Entry 9BTZ (X-ray diffraction, 3.00 A resolution); this record covers chains A and B of the 4 polymer chains in the assembly.

== Chain A ==
Protein: Major histocompatibility complex class I-related gene protein
From: Homo sapiens
UniProt: Q95460 (HMR1_HUMAN); residues 1-270 here correspond to UniProt positions 23-292 (UniProt number = residue number + 22)
Chain sequence (271 residues; each row starts with the number of its first residue; numbering starts at 0):
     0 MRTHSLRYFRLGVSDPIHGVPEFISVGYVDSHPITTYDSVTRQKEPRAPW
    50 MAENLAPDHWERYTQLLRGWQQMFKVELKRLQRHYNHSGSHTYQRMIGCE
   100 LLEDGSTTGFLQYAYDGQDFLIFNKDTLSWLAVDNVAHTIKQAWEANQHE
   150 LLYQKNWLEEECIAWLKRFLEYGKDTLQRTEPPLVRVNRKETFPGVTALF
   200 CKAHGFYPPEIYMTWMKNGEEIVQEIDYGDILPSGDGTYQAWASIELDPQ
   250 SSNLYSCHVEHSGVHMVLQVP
Not modelled in the structure: 190-195
Cystine bridges: C98-C161, C200-C256
Covalently attached groups: Nicotinaldehyde (XIE) linked to K43
Differences from the reference sequence: initiating methionine (0); conflict S261 (Cys283 in Q95460)
Ligand contacts: Nicotinaldehyde (XIE): Y7, R9, S24, T34, Y62, L66, W69, W156
Curated features (UniProtKB/Swiss-Prot):
  - binding site (5-(2-oxoethylideneamino)-6-(D-ribitylamino)uracil): R9, S24, K43, R94, Y152, Q153
  - binding site (5-(2-oxopropylideneamino)-6-(D-ribitylamino)uracil): R9, S24, K43, R94, Y152, Q153
  - binding site (7-hydroxy-6-methyl-8-(1-D-ribityl)lumazine): R9, S24, K43, R94, Y152, Q153
  - binding site (8-(9H-purin-6-yl)-2-oxa-8-azabicyclo[3.3.1]nona-3,6-diene-4,6-dicarbaldehyde): R9, K43, H58, R94
  - binding site (2-amino-4-oxopteridine-6-carbaldehyde): K43
  - binding site (pyridoxal): K43
  - glycosylation: N85 (N-linked (GlcNAc...) asparagine)
What the authors report for this chain:
  - binding site for Nicotinaldehyde: Y7, S24, K43, Y62, W69, W156

== Chain B ==
Protein: Beta-2-microglobulin
From: Homo sapiens
UniProt: P61769 (B2MG_HUMAN); residues 1-99 here correspond to UniProt positions 21-119 (UniProt number = residue number + 20)
Chain sequence (100 residues; row label = number of the first residue in the row; numbering starts at 0):
     0 MIQRTPKIQVYSRHPAENGKSNFLNCYVSGFHPSDIEVDLLKNGERIEKV
    50 EHSDLSFSKDWSFYLLYYTEFTPTEKDEYACRVNHVTLSQPKIVKWDRDM
Not modelled in the structure: 0, 98-99
Cystine bridges: C25-C80
Differences from the reference sequence: initiating methionine (0)
Curated features (UniProtKB/Swiss-Prot):
  - modified residue: Q2 (Pyrrolidone carboxylic acid)
  - glycosylation: I1 (N-linked (Glc) (glycation) isoleucine), K19 (N-linked (Glc) (glycation) lysine), K41 (N-linked (Glc) (glycation) lysine), K48 (N-linked (Glc) (glycation) lysine), K58 (N-linked (Glc) (glycation) lysine), K91 (N-linked (Glc) (glycation) lysine), K94 (N-linked (Glc) (glycation) lysine)

== How chain A and chain B interact ==
Contacting residue pairs (41):
  F8(A) - F56(B)  hydrophobic
  F8(A) - S57(B)
  L10(A) - S33(B)
  L10(A) - F56(B)  hydrophobic
  L10(A) - F62(B)  hydrophobic
  V25(A) - F56(B)  hydrophobic
  Y27(A) - S55(B)
  Y27(A) - F56(B)  hydrogen bond (side chain-backbone)
  T91(A) - H31(B)
  Q93(A) - H31(B)  hydrogen bond
  Q93(A) - W60(B)
  Q93(A) - F62(B)
  M95(A) - K58(B)
  M95(A) - W60(B)  hydrophobic
  Q111(A) - W60(B)
  A113(A) - W60(B)  hydrophobic
  D115(A) - I1(B)
  D115(A) - H31(B)
  G116(A) - I1(B)
  G116(A) - R3(B)  hydrogen bond (backbone-side chain)
  G116(A) - H31(B)  hydrogen bond (backbone-side chain)
  G116(A) - D59(B)
  G116(A) - W60(B)
  Q117(A) - I1(B)
  D118(A) - W60(B)  hydrogen bond
  R185(A) - P14(B)
  H203(A) - P14(B)
  D229(A) - K6(B)  salt bridge
  L231(A) - Q8(B)
  L231(A) - Y10(B)  hydrophobic
  L231(A) - Y26(B)  hydrophobic
  P232(A) - Y10(B)  hydrogen bond (backbone-side chain)
  P232(A) - Y26(B)  hydrophobic
  P232(A) - L65(B)  hydrophobic
  S233(A) - R12(B)  hydrogen bond (backbone-side chain)
  S233(A) - N24(B)  hydrogen bond (backbone-side chain)
  G234(A) - R12(B)  hydrogen bond (backbone-side chain)
  D235(A) - R12(B)
  Q239(A) - Y10(B)
  Q239(A) - S11(B)  hydrogen bond (side chain-backbone)
  Q239(A) - R12(B)
Interface residues without a listed pair, chain A (26 interface residues in all): V19, I23, R94, Y112
Interface residues without a listed pair, chain B (22 interface residues in all): D34, L54

== In short ==
Chain A and chain B form an interface of 26 and 22 residues respectively, with 10 hydrogen bonds and 1 salt
bridge. Polar contacts include D229(A)-K6(B), Y27(A)-F56(B) and Q93(A)-H31(B). Covalently linked
Nicotinaldehyde: at K43(A). The paper reports a binding site for Nicotinaldehyde at Y7(A), S24(A) and K43(A)
among others.
Here chain A is Major histocompatibility complex class I-related gene protein and chain B is
Beta-2-microglobulin, both from Homo sapiens. Entry 9BTZ (Structure of human MAIT A-F7 TCR in complex with
human MR1-nicotinaldehyde) was determined by X-ray diffraction, deposited together with 9BTX, 9BTY and 9BU0.
